Entry 4HXF (X-ray diffraction, 1.60 A resolution); this record covers chain B.

[Chain B]
Protein: Putative uncharacterized protein PH0594
Source organism: Pyrococcus horikoshii
Notes: EC 3.4.19.1
UniProtKB: O58323 (O58323_PYRHO); residues 1-622 here = UniProt positions 1-622
Chain sequence (622 residues; row label = number of the first residue in the row):
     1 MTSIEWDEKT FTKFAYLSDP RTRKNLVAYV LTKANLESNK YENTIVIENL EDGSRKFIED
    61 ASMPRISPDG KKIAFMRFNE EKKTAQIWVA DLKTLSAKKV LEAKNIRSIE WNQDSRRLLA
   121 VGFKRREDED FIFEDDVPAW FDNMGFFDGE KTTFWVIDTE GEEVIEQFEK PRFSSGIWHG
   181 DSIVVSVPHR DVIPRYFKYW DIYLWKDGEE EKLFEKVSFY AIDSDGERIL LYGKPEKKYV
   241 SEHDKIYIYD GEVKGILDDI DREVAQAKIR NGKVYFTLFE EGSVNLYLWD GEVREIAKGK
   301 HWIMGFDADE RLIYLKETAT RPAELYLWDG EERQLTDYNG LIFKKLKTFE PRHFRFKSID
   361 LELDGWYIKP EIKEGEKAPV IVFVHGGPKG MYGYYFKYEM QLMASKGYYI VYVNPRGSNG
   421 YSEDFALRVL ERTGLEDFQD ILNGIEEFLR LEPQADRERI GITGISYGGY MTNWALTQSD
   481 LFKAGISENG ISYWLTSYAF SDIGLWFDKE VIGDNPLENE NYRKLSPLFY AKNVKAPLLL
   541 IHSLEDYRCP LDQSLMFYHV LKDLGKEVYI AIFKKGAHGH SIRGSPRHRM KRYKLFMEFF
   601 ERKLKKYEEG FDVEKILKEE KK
Unresolved in the structure: 1-3, 79-80, 619-622
Covalently attached groups: compound Y3A linked to Ser466, His578
Ion coordination: Mg2+ site 1: Lys99, Glu162; Mg2+ site 2 near Glu127 (its only coordinating residue here); Mg2+ site 3: Asp244, Glu263; Mg2+ site 4 near Asp424 (its only coordinating residue here)
Small-molecule neighbours:
  - hexane-1,6-diol (HEZ), molecule 1: Trp140, Phe500, His542, Ser543, Leu544, Glu545, Asp546, Tyr547, Cys549, Pro550, Leu551
  - hexane-1,6-diol (HEZ), molecule 2: Phe141, Phe197, Val240, Ser241, Lys389, Ile503, Trp506, Phe507, Arg548
  - hexane-1,6-diol (HEZ), molecule 3: Tyr220, Ile222, Tyr232, Ala265, Gln266, Ala267
  - hexane-1,6-diol (HEZ), molecule 4: Tyr239, Asp424, Leu427, Leu430, Glu431
  - hexane-1,6-diol (HEZ), molecule 5: Ile260, Leu278, Glu280, Tyr287, Val293, Arg294, Glu295
  - hexane-1,6-diol (HEZ), molecule 6: Glu350, Arg352, Tyr367, Ile368, Lys369, Glu452
  - hexane-1,6-diol (HEZ), molecule 7: Tyr395, Lys397, Ile465, Gly579, Ser581, Ile582
  - hexane-1,6-diol (HEZ), molecule 8: Leu430, Glu431, Arg432, Asn521
  - hexane-1,6-diol (HEZ), molecule 9: Asp480, Phe482, Lys483, Lys535, Ala536, Pro537, Tyr607
  - hexane-1,6-diol (HEZ), molecule 10: Glu518, Arg523, Phe529, Tyr530, Lys532
  - Y3A (N-[(benzyloxy)carbonyl]glycyl-N-[(2S,3R)-4-chloro-3-hydroxy-1-phenylbutan-2-yl]glycinamide): Gly386, Gly387, Tyr467, Ile491, Trp494, Ser497, Ile503, Phe507, Asp508, Arg548, Cys549
From the paper describing this entry:
  - binding site for Y3A: Ser466, Tyr467, Trp494, Ile503, Phe507, His578
  - conformationally variable residues (side-chain flip): Phe507
  - specificity-determining residues: Ser497, Asp508

[In short]
Ligands of chain B: 10 copies of hexane-1,6-diol. Compound Y3A is covalently linked to Ser466. Lys99 and
Glu162 form the Mg2+ site 1. Asp244 and Glu263 coordinate Mg2+ site 3. From the paper: a binding site for Y3A
at Ser466, Tyr467 and Trp494 among others; specificity determinants Ser497 and Asp508.
Chain B is Putative uncharacterized protein PH0594 (Pyrococcus horikoshii); the structure, Acylaminoacyl
peptidase in complex with Z-Gly-Gly-Phe-chloromethyl ketone, was determined by X-ray diffraction, deposited
together with 4HXE and 4HXG.
